Entry 7LD1 (electron microscopy, 3.40 A resolution); this record covers chains A and P of the 9 polymer chains in the assembly.

== Chain A ==
Name: Spike glycoprotein
From: Severe acute respiratory syndrome coronavirus 2
UniProt: P0DTC2 (SPIKE_SARS2); residues 27-1147 here = UniProt positions 27-1147
Chain sequence (1121 residues; numbered 27 to 1147; the number before each row is that of its first residue):
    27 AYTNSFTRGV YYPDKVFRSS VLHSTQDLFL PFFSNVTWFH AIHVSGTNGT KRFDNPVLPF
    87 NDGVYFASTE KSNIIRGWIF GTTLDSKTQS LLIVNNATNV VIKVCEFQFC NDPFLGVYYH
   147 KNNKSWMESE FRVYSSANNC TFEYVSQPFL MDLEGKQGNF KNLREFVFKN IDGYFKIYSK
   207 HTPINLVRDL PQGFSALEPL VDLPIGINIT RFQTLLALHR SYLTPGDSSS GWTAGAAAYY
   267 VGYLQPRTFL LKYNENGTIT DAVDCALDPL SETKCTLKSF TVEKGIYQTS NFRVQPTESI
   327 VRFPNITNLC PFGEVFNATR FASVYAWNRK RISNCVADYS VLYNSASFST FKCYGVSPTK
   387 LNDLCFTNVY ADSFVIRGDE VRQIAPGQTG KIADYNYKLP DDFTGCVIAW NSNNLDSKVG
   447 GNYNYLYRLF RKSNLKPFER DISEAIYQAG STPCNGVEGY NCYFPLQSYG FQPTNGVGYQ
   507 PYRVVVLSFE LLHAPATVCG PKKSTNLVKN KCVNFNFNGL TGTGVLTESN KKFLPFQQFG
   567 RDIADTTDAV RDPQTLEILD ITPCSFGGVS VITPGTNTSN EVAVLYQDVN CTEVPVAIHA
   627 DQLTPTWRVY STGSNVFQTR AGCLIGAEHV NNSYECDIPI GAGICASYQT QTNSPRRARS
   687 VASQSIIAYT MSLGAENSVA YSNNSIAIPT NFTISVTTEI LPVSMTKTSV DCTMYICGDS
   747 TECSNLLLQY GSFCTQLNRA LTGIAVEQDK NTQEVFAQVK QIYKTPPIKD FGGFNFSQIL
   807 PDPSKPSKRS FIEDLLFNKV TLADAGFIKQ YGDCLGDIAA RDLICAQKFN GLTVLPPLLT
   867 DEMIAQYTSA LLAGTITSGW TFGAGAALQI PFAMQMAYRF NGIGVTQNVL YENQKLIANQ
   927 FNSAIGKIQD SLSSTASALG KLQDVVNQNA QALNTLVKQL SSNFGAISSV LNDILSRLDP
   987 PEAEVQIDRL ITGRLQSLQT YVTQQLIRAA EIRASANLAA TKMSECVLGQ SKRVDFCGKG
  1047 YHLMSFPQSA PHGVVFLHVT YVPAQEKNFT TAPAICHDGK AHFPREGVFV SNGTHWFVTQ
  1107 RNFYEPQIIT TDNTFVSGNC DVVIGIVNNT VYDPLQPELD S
Not modelled in the structure: 67-80, 141-163, 173-185, 197-199, 212-214, 243-262, 455-461, 516-521, 621-640, 677-688, 812, 828-853
Sequence notes: conflict Glu470 (Thr in P0DTC2), Ala471 (Glu in P0DTC2), Tyr486 (Phe in P0DTC2), Glu607 (Gln in P0DTC2), Pro986 (Lys in P0DTC2), Pro987 (Val in P0DTC2)
UniProt features mapped onto this chain:
  - region: Asn280 to Cys301 (Putative superantigen), Arg403 to Asp405 (Integrin-binding motif), Asn448 to Phe456 (Immunodominant HLA epitope recognized by the CD8+), Pro681 to Ala684 (Putative superantigen), Ser816 to Tyr837 (Fusion peptide 1), Lys835 to Phe855 (Fusion peptide 2)
  - site (Cleavage): Arg685, Ser686, Arg815, Ser816
  - glycosylation: Asn61 (N-linked (GlcNAc...) (hybrid) asparagine), Asn74 (N-linked (GlcNAc...) (complex) asparagine), Asn122 (N-linked (GlcNAc...) (hybrid) asparagine), Asn149 (N-linked (GlcNAc...) (complex) asparagine), Asn165 (N-linked (GlcNAc...) (complex) asparagine), Asn234 (N-linked (GlcNAc...) (high mannose) asparagine), Asn282 (N-linked (GlcNAc...) (complex) asparagine), Thr323 (O-linked (GalNAc) threonine), Ser325 (O-linked (HexNAc...) serine), Asn331 (N-linked (GlcNAc...) (complex) asparagine), Asn343 (N-linked (GlcNAc...) (complex) asparagine), Asn603 (N-linked (GlcNAc...) (hybrid) asparagine), Asn616 (N-linked (GlcNAc...) (complex) asparagine), Asn657 (N-linked (GlcNAc...) (complex) asparagine), Thr676 (O-linked (GlcNAc...) threonine), Thr678 (O-linked (GlcNAc...) threonine), Asn709 (N-linked (GlcNAc...) (high mannose) asparagine), Asn717 (N-linked (GlcNAc...) (hybrid) asparagine), Asn801 (N-linked (GlcNAc...) (hybrid) asparagine), Asn1074 (N-linked (GlcNAc...) (hybrid) asparagine) and 2 more in UniProt
  - natural variant: Gln52 (Q52H: In strain: Omicron/EG.5.1), Ala67 (A67V: In strain: Eta/B.1.525, Omicron/BA.1), His69 to Val70 (deletion: In strain: Alpha/B.1.1.7, Eta/B.1.525 and 5 more), Gly75 (G75V: In strain: Lambda/C.37), Thr76 (T76I: In strain: Lambda/C.37), Asp80 (D80A: In strain: Beta/B.1.351), Val83 (V83A: In strain: Omicron/XBB.1.5, Omicron/EG.5.1), Thr95 (T95I: In strain: Iota/B.1.526, Mu/B.1.621 and 2 more), Arg102 (R102I: In strain: A23.1), Asp138 (D138Y: In strain: Gamma/P.1), Gly142 to Tyr145 (sequence variant, change not given here; In strain: Omicron/BA.1), Gly142 (G142D: In strain: Kappa/B.1.617.1, Omicron/BA.2 and 7 more), 73 further natural variant entries in UniProt
  - mutagenesis: His69 to Val70 (Increased incorporation of cleaved spike into virions), Asn121 (N121Q: Partial loss of biliverdin affinity), Arg190 (R190K: Partial loss of biliverdin affinity), Asn234 (N234Q: Increased resistance to neutralizing antibodies), Asn331 (N331Q: Reduced viral infectivity), Asn343 (N343Q: Reduced viral infectivity), Leu452 (L452R: Increased resistance to neutralizing antibodies. Decreases HLA binding to NF9 epitope. Increased binding affinity to human ACE2), Tyr453 (Y453F: Decreased HLA binding to NF9 epitope. Increased binding affinity to human ACE2), Ala475 (A475V: Increased resistance to neutralizing antibodies), Val483 (V483A: Increased resistance to neutralizing antibodies), Glu484 (E484D: Increased replication in human TMEM106B overexpressing cells), Phe490 (F490L: Increased resistance to neutralizing antibodies and human covalescent sera neutralization), 14 further mutagenesis entries in UniProt
Cystine bridges: Cys131-Cys166, Cys291-Cys301, Cys480-Cys488, Cys538-Cys590, Cys617-Cys649, Cys662-Cys671, Cys738-Cys760, Cys743-Cys749, Cys1032-Cys1043, Cys1082-Cys1126
Covalent attachments: N-acetylglucosamine (NAG) linked to Asn61, Asn165, Asn234, Asn282, Asn331, Asn343, Asn603, Asn616, Asn657, Asn709, Asn717, Asn1074, Asn1098, Asn1134

== Chain P ==
Name: DH1047 heavy chain
From: Homo sapiens
Chain sequence (232 residues; numbered 1 to 214 plus 18 insertion-coded residues; the number before each row is that of its first residue; a row labelled like 82A-82C holds insertion residues (82A, then the next letters in order)):
     1 QVQLVQSGAE VKKPGASVQV SCQASANTFT NHYIHWVRQA PGQGLEWMGI IY
   52A P
    53 TGGNTIYAQG FQGRVTMTRD TSLNTIYLEL
82A-82C SSL
    83 RSEDTAVYYC ARDVRVDD
100A-100N SWSGYDLLSGGTYF
   101 DYWGQGTLVT VSSASTKGPS VFPLAPSSKS TSGGTAALGC LVKDYFPEPV TVSWNSGALT
   161 SGVHTFPAVL QSSGLYSLSS VVTVPSSSLG TQTYICNVNH KPSNTKVDKK VEPK

== How chain A and chain P interact ==
Contacting residue pairs (25):
  Tyr369(A) - Tyr100E(P)  hydrogen bond (backbone-side chain)
  Asn370(A) - Tyr100E(P)
  Ser371(A) - Asn56(P)  hydrogen bond (backbone-side chain)
  Ser371(A) - Tyr100E(P)
  Ala372(A) - Asn56(P)  hydrogen bond (backbone-side chain)
  Phe374(A) - Asn56(P)  hydrogen bond (backbone-side chain)
  Ser375(A) - Leu100G(P)
  Thr376(A) - Tyr100E(P)
  Thr376(A) - Leu100H(P)
  Phe377(A) - Trp100B(P)
  Phe377(A) - Ser100C(P)
  Phe377(A) - Gly100D(P)
  Phe377(A) - Tyr100E(P)  hydrogen bond (backbone-backbone)
  Phe377(A) - Leu100H(P)
  Lys378(A) - Trp100B(P)
  Lys378(A) - Ser100C(P)  hydrogen bond (backbone-backbone)
  Lys378(A) - Leu100H(P)
  Cys379(A) - Ser100A(P)
  Cys379(A) - Trp100B(P)
  Cys379(A) - Ser100C(P)  hydrogen bond (backbone-side chain)
  Tyr380(A) - Ser100A(P)
  Ser383(A) - Ser100C(P)
  Pro384(A) - Ser100C(P)
  Arg408(A) - Leu100H(P)
  Gly502(A) - Gln61(P)
Other interface residues (no listed pair), chain A (21 interface residues in all): Leu368, Ser373, Gly381, Val382, Thr500, Asn501
Other interface residues (no listed pair), chain P (10 interface residues in all): Gly54

== In short ==
21 residues of chain A and 10 residues of chain P are in contact, with 7 hydrogen bonds. Polar contacts
include Tyr369(A)-Tyr100E(P), Ser371(A)-Asn56(P) and Ala372(A)-Asn56(P). Covalently linked
N-acetylglucosamine: at Asn61(A), Asn165(A), Asn234(A), Asn282(A), Asn331(A) and Asn343(A) and 8 more.
Chain A is Spike glycoprotein (Severe acute respiratory syndrome coronavirus 2) and chain P is DH1047 heavy
chain (Homo sapiens); the structure, Structure of SARS-CoV-2 S protein in complex with Receptor Binding Domain
antibody DH1047, was determined by electron microscopy (same publication as 7LCN).
